5JN9 - chain A; structure by X-ray diffraction, 2.10 A resolution.

[Chain A]
Molecule: Carbonic anhydrase 4
Source organism: Homo sapiens
Notes: EC 4.2.1.1
UniProt: P22748 (CAH4_HUMAN); the construct lacks a stretch of the UniProt sequence and is renumbered around it, so the offset changes along the chain: 1-11 = UniProt 19-29; 12-16 = UniProt 38-42; 20-50 = UniProt 43-73; 51-72 = UniProt 75-96; 6 more segments
Amino-acid sequence (266 residues; numbered 1 to 259 plus 15 insertion-coded residues; 8 numbers in that range are skipped by the numbering (no residue carries them; nothing is unmodelled there); the number before each row is that of its first residue; a row labelled like 11A-11H holds insertion residues (11A, then the next letters in order)):
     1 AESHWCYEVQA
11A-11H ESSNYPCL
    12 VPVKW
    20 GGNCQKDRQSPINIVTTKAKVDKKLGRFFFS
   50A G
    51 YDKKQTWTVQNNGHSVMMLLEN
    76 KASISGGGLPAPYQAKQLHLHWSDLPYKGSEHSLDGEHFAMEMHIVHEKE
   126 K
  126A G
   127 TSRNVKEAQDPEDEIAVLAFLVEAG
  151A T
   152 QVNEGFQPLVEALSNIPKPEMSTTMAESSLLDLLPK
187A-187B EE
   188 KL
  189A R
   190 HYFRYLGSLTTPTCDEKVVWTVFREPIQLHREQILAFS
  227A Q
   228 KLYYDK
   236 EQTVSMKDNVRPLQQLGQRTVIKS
Disordered / not traced: 129-135
Disulfides: Cys-6/Cys-11G, Cys-23/Cys-203
Metal / ion sites: Zn2+: His-94, His-96, His-119 (together with 6-ethoxy-1,3-benzothiazole-2-sulfonamide)
Small-molecule neighbours: 6-ethoxy-1,3-benzothiazole-2-sulfonamide (EZL): Gln-92, His-94, His-96, Glu-106, His-119, Val-121, Val-143, Ser-197, Leu-198, Thr-199, Thr-200, Pro-201, Trp-209

[In short]
Chain A binds 6-ethoxy-1,3-benzothiazole-2-sulfonamide. His-94, His-96 and His-119 form the Zn2+ site.
Chain A is Carbonic anhydrase 4 (Homo sapiens); the structure, Crystal structure for the complex of human
carbonic anhydrase IV and ethoxyzolamide, was determined by X-ray diffraction together with 5KU6, 5JN8, 5JNA,
5JNC and 5IPZ from the same study.
